9EFC - chain A; structure by X-ray diffraction, 1.26 A resolution.

# Chain A
Molecule: Hdac6 protein
Source organism: Danio rerio
Notes: fragment: catalytic domain 2
UniProt: A7YT55 (A7YT55_DANRE); residues 441-798 here correspond to UniProt positions 289-646 (UniProt number = residue number - 152)
Sequence (358 residues; numbered 441 to 798; the number before each row is that of its first residue):
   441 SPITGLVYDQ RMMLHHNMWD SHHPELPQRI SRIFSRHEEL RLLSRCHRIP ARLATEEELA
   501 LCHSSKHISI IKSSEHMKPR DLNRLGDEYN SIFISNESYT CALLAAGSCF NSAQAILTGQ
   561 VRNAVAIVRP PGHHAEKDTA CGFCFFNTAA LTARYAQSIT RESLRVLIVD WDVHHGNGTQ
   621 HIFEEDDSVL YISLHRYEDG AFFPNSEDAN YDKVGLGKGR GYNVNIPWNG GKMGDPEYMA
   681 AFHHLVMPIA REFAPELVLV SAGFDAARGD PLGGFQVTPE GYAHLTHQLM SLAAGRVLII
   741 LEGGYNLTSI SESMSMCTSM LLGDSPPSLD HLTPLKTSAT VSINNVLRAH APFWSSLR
Unresolved in the structure: 441
Bound ions: K+ site 1: Asp-610, Asp-612, His-614, Ser-633, Leu-634; Zn2+: Asp-612, His-614, Asp-705 (together with A1BHY); K+ site 2: Phe-623, Asp-626, Val-629, Tyr-662
Ligand contacts: A1BHY (N-hydroxy-4-({(methanesulfonyl)[(pyridin-3-yl)methyl]amino}methyl)benzamide): Pro-464, Ser-531, His-573, His-574, Gly-582, Phe-583, Asp-612, His-614, Phe-642, Phe-643, Asp-705, Leu-712, Gly-743, Tyr-745

# Summary
Chain A binds compound A1BHY. Asp-610, Asp-612, His-614, Ser-633 and Leu-634 form the K+ site 1. Asp-612,
His-614 and Asp-705 coordinate Zn2+.
Chain A is Hdac6 protein (Danio rerio); the structure, Crystal structure of Danio rerio histone deacetylase 6
catalytic domain 2 complexed with TO-588, was determined by X-ray diffraction together with 9EFR, 9EFX, 9EGF
and 9EGU from the same study.
